5T4Q - chains A and E of the 22 polymer chains in the assembly; structure by electron microscopy, 8.53 A resolution (very low resolution: no residue pairs are listed; an interface is given only as per-side residue counts).

[Chain A]
Protein: ATP synthase subunit alpha
Source organism: Escherichia coli
Notes: EC 3.6.3.14
Reference sequence: B7MGF4 (ATPA_ECO45); residues 1-513 here = UniProt positions 1-513
Sequence (513 residues; row label = number of the first residue in the row):
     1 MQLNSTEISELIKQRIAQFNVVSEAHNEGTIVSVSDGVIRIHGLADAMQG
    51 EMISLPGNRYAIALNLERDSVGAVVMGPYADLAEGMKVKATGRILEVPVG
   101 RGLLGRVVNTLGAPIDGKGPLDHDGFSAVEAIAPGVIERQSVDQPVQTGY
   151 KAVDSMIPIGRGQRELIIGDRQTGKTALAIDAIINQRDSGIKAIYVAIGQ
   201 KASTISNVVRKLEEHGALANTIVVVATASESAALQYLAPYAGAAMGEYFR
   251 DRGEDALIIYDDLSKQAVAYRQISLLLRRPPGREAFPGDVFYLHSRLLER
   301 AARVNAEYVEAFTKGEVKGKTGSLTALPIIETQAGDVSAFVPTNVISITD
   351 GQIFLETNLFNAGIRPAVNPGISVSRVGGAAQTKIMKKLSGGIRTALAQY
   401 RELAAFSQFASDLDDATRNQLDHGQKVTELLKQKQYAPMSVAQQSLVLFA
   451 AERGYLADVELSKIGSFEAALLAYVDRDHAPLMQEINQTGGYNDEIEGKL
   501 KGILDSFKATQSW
Disordered / not traced: 512-513
Construct notes: conflict Ala47 (Cys in B7MGF4), Ala90 (Cys in B7MGF4), Ala193 (Cys in B7MGF4), Ala243 (Cys in B7MGF4), Asn419 (Lys in B7MGF4)
Small-molecule neighbours: ATP (adenosine-5'-triphosphate): Asp170, Arg171, Gln172, Lys175, Thr176, Ala177, Asp181, Arg365, Gln433, Lys434, Gln435
UniProt features mapped onto this chain:
  - binding site (ATP): Gly169 to Thr176
  - site: Ser373 (Required for activity)

[Chain E]
Protein: ATP synthase subunit beta
Source organism: Escherichia coli
Notes: EC 3.6.3.14
Reference sequence: B7MGF2 (ATPB_ECO45); residues 0-459 here correspond to UniProt positions 1-460 (UniProt number = residue number + 1)
Sequence (471 residues; row label = number of the first residue in the row; numbers below 1 keep their minus sign (Met-11 is residue -11)):
   -11 MRGSHHHHHHGMATGKIVQVIGAVVDVEFPQDAVPRVYDALEVQNGNERL
    39 VLEVQQQLGGGIVRTIAMGSSDGLRRGLDVKDLEHPIEVPVGKATLGRIM
    89 NVLGEPVDMKGEIGEEERWAIHRAAPSYEELSNSQELLETGIKVIDLMAP
   139 FAKGGKVGLFGGAGVGKTVNMMELIRNIAIEHSGYSVFAGVGERTREGND
   189 FYHEMTDSNVIDKVSLVYGQMNEPPGNRLRVALTGLTMAEKFRDEGRDVL
   239 LFVDNIYRYTLAGTEVSALLGRMPSAVGYQPTLAEEMGVLQERITSTKTG
   289 SITSVQAVYVPADDLTDPSPATTFAHLDATVVLSRQIASLGIYPAVDPLD
   339 STSRQLDPLVVGQEHYDTARGVQSILQRYQELKDIIAILGMDELSEEDKL
   389 VVARARKIQRFLSQPFFVAEVFTGSPGKYVSLKDTIRGFKGIMEGEYDHL
   439 PEQAFYMVGSIEEAVEKAKKL
Disordered / not traced: -11 to -7
Construct notes: expression tag (-11 to -1); conflict Ala137 (Cys138 in B7MGF2)
UniProt features mapped onto this chain:
  - binding site (ATP): Gly149 to Thr156

[Chain A / chain E interface]
At this resolution (9 A) residue pairs are not listed: 13 residues of chain A and 12 of chain E lie at the interface.

[In short]
The interface between chain A and chain E involves 13 residues on one side and 12 on the other. Ligands of
chain A: ATP. From UniProt: 8 ATP-binding residues on chain A; 8 ATP-binding residues on chain E.
Here chain A is ATP synthase subunit alpha and chain E is ATP synthase subunit beta, both from Escherichia
coli. Entry 5T4Q (Autoinhibited E. coli ATP synthase state 3) was determined by electron microscopy together
with 5T4O and 5T4P from the same study.
